Entry 8JXX (electron microscopy, 3.06 A resolution); this record covers chains B and C of the 5 polymer chains in the assembly.

== Chain B ==
Molecule: Guanine nucleotide-binding protein G(i) subunit alpha-1
From: Homo sapiens
Reference sequence: P63096 (GNAI1_HUMAN); numbering as in UniProt (aligned over 1-354)
Amino-acid sequence (354 residues; each row starts with the number of its first residue):
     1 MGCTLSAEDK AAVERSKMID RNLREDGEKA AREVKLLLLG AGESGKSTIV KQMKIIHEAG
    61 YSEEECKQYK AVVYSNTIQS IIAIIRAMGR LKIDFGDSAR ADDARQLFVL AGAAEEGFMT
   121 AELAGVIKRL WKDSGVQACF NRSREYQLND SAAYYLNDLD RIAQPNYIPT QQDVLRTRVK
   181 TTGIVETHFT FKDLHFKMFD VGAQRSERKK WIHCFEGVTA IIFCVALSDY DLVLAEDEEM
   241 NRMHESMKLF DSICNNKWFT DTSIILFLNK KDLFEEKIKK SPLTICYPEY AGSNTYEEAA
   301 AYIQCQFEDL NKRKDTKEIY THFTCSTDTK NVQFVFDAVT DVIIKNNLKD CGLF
Not modelled in the structure: 1-2, 55-181, 235-239, 354
Sequence notes: engineered mutation Ala203 (Gly in P63096), Ser326 (Ala in P63096)
Swiss-Prot annotation at these positions:
  - region: Lys35 to Thr48 (G1 motif), Asp173 to Thr181 (G2 motif), Phe196 to Gly202, Gln204, Arg205 (G3 motif), Ile265 to Asp272 (G4 motif), Thr324, Cys325, Thr327 to Thr329 (G5 motif)
  - binding site (GTP): Glu43 to Thr48, Ser151, Leu175 to Thr181, Asp200 to Gly202, Gln204, Asn269 to Asp272
  - binding site (Mg(2+)): Ser47, Thr181
  - modified residue: Arg178 (ADP-ribosylarginine), Gln204 (Deamidated glutamine), Cys351 (ADP-ribosylcysteine)
  - lipidation: Gly2 (N-myristoyl glycine), Cys3 (S-palmitoyl cysteine)
  - natural variant: Gly40 (G40C: In NEDHISB; G40R: In NEDHISB), Gly45 (G45D: In NEDHISB), Thr48 (T48I: In NEDHISB; T48K: In NEDHISB), Gln52 (Q52P: In NEDHISB), Ser75 (deletion: In NEDHISB; uncertain significance), Gln172 (deletion: In NEDHISB), Asp173 (D173V: In NEDHISB), Glu186 to Phe189 (deletion: In NEDHISB; uncertain significance), Cys224 (C224Y: In NEDHISB), Lys270 (K270N: In NEDHISB; K270R: In NEDHISB), Asp272 (D272G: In NEDHISB), Val332 (V332E: In NEDHISB; uncertain significance)
  - mutagenesis: Gly42 (G42R: Abolishes switch to an activated conformation and dissociation from beta and gamma subunits upon GTP binding. Abolishes interaction with RGS family members), Glu116 (E116L: Enhances interaction (inactive GDP-bound) with RGS14), Gln147 (Q147L: Enhances interaction (inactive GDP-bound) with RGS14), Glu245 (E245L: Enhances interaction (inactive GDP-bound) with RGS14)

== Chain C ==
Molecule: Guanine nucleotide-binding protein G(I)/G(S)/G(T) subunit beta-1
From: Homo sapiens
Reference sequence: P62873 (GBB1_HUMAN); residue numbers follow UniProt; this construct covers 2-340
Amino-acid sequence (345 residues; each row starts with the number of its first residue; numbers below 1 keep their minus sign (Met-4 is residue -4)):
    -4 MGSLLQSELD QLRQEAEQLK NQIRDARKAC ADATLSQITN NIDPVGRIQM RTRRTLRGHL
    56 AKIYAMHWGT DSRLLVSASQ DGKLIIWDSY TTNKVHAIPL RSSWVMTCAY APSGNYVACG
   116 GLDNICSIYN LKTREGNVRV SRELAGHTGY LSCCRFLDDN QIVTSSGDTT CALWDIETGQ
   176 QTTTFTGHTG DVMSLSLAPD TRLFVSGACD ASAKLWDVRE GMCRQTFTGH ESDINAICFF
   236 PNGNAFATGS DDATCRLFDL RADQELMTYS HDNIICGITS VSFSKSGRLL LAGYDDFNCN
   296 VWDALKADRA GVLAGHDNRV SCLGVTDDGM AVATGSWDSF LKIWN
Not modelled in the structure: -4 to 3
Sequence notes: initiating methionine (-4); expression tag (-3 to 1)
Swiss-Prot annotation at these positions:
  - modified residue: Ser2 (N-acetylserine), His266 (Phosphohistidine)
  - natural variant: Leu30 (L30F: In MRD42; uncertain significance), Arg52 (R52G: In MRD42), Gly64 (G64V: In MRD42), Asp76 (D76E: In MRD42; D76G: In MRD42), Gly77 (G77S: In MRD42), Lys78 (K78R: In MRD42), Ile80 (I80N: In MRD42; I80T: In MRD42), His91 (H91R: In MRD42; uncertain significance), Ala92 (A92T: In MRD42), Pro94 (P94S: In MRD42), Leu95 (L95P: In MRD42), Arg96 (R96L: In MRD42), 5 further natural variant entries in UniProt

== How chain B and chain C interact ==
Pairs across the interface (30; chain B residue first):
  Arg15(B) - Val90(C)  hydrogen bond (side chain-backbone)
  Arg15(B) - His91(C)
  Ser16(B) - Asn88(C)
  Ser16(B) - Lys89(C)  hydrogen bond (side chain-backbone)
  Ile19(B) - Lys89(C)
  Asp20(B) - Lys89(C)  salt bridge
  Leu23(B) - Gly53(C)
  Leu23(B) - Ile80(C)  hydrophobic
  Asp26(B) - Lys78(C)  salt bridge
  Gly27(B) - Leu55(C)
  Thr182(B) - Asn119(C)
  Gly183(B) - Asn119(C)  hydrogen bond (backbone-side chain)
  Ile184(B) - Trp99(C)
  Ile184(B) - Leu117(C)
  Phe199(B) - Trp99(C)  hydrophobic
  Gln204(B) - Leu117(C)
  Gln204(B) - Tyr145(C)
  Ser206(B) - Asp186(C)  hydrogen bond
  Lys210(B) - Tyr145(C)
  Lys210(B) - Cys204(C)
  Lys210(B) - Asp228(C)  salt bridge
  Lys210(B) - Asn230(C)
  Trp211(B) - Leu117(C)
  His213(B) - Tyr59(C)
  Cys214(B) - Tyr59(C)
  Cys214(B) - Gln75(C)
  Cys214(B) - Trp99(C)
  Phe215(B) - Trp99(C)  hydrophobic
  Glu216(B) - Lys57(C)  salt bridge
  Trp258(B) - Arg314(C)
Interface residues without a listed pair, chain B (23 interface residues in all): Asp9, Ala12, Lys209
Interface residues without a listed pair, chain C (24 interface residues in all): Ala92, Met101, Asp118, Met188

== Summary ==
The interface between chain B and chain C involves 23 residues on one side and 24 on the other; the contacts
include 4 hydrogen bonds and 4 salt bridges. Among the polar pairs are Asp20(B)-Lys89(C), Asp26(B)-Lys78(C)
and Lys210(B)-Asp228(C).
Here chain B is Guanine nucleotide-binding protein G(i) subunit alpha-1 and chain C is Guanine
nucleotide-binding protein G(I)/G(S)/G(T) subunit beta-1, both from Homo sapiens. Entry 8JXX
(Clobenpropit-bound H4R/Gi complex) was determined by electron microscopy (same publication as 8JXT, 8JXV and
8JXW).
